PDB entry 6ZYX | electron microscopy, 4.30 A resolution (low resolution: residue-level contacts below are approximate; hydrogen-bond / salt-bridge calls are withheld) | chains J and K of the 10 polymer chains in the assembly

[Chain J]
Protein: Dynein light chain
Source organism: Tetrahymena thermophila CU428
UniProt: Q24DI9 (Q24DI9_TETTS); residues 1-93 here = UniProt positions 1-93
Sequence (93 residues; each row starts with the number of its first residue):
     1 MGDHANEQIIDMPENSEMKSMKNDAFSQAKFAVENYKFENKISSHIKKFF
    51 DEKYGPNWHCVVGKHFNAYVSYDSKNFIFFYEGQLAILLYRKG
Disordered / not traced: 1-9

[Chain K]
Protein: Dynein light chain
Source organism: Tetrahymena thermophila CU428
UniProt: Q22R86 (Q22R86_TETTS); residues 1-111 here = UniProt positions 1-111
Sequence (111 residues; row label = number of the first residue in the row):
     1 MASNQQQKEDPKEQQQQYKTFMGARVLWPPECADDILEGAIRETQDALKK
    51 FEIAREGQKIAEHLKKYMDDHFDPYWHVFFGKNFGCQAVHNKNRFIYFYI
   101 EKTAFLMYQTQ
Disordered / not traced: 1-16

[Interface between chain J and chain K]
Pairs across the interface (33):
  E39(J) - G85(K)
  E39(J) - C86(K)
  S44(J) - Q87(K)
  N57(J) - V89(K)
  H59(J) - V89(K)
  H59(J) - Y108(K)
  C60(J) - C86(K)
  V61(J) - F79(K)
  V61(J) - C86(K)
  V62(J) - F84(K)
  V62(J) - G85(K)
  H65(J) - N83(K)
  F66(J) - F80(K)
  F66(J) - N83(K)
  F66(J) - F84(K)
  N67(J) - G57(K)
  N67(J) - Q58(K)
  N67(J) - F79(K)
  N67(J) - F80(K)
  A68(J) - Q58(K)
  A68(J) - V78(K)
  A68(J) - F79(K)
  Y69(J) - E62(K)
  Y69(J) - K65(K)
  Y69(J) - V78(K)
  V70(J) - K65(K)
  V70(J) - H77(K)
  V70(J) - F79(K)
  S71(J) - K65(K)
  S71(J) - H77(K)
  L88(J) - F79(K)
  Y90(J) - H77(K)
  K92(J) - Y75(K)
Other interface residues (no listed pair), chain J (21 interface residues in all): S43, K47, G63, K64
Other interface residues (no listed pair), chain K (22 interface residues in all): A61, W76, G81, K82, A88, T110

[Summary]
Chain J and chain K form an interface of 21 and 22 residues respectively.
Chain J is Dynein light chain and chain K is Dynein light chain, both from Tetrahymena thermophila CU428; the
structure, Outer Dynein Arm-Shulin complex - Shulin region from Tetrahymena thermophila, was determined by
electron microscopy (same publication as 6ZYY and 6ZYW).
